Entry 8KDS (electron microscopy, 3.05 A resolution); this record covers chains E and D of the 9 polymer chains in the assembly.

# Chain E
Protein: PW5-535 heavy chain
Organism: Homo sapiens
Chain sequence (450 residues; each row starts with the number of its first residue):
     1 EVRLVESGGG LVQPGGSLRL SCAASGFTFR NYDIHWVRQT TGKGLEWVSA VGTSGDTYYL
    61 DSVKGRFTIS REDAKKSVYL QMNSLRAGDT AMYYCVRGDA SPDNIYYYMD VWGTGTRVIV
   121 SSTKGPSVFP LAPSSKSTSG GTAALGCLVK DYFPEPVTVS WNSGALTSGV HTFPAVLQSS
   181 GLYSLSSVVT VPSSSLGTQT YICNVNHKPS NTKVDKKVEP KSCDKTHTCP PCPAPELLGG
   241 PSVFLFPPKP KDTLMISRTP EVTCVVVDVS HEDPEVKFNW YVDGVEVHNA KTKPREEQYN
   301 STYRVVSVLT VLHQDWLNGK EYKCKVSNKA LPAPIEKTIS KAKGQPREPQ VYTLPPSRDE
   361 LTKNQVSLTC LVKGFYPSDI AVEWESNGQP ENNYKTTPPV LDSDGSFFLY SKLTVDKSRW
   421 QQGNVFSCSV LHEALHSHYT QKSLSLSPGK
Disordered / not traced: 1, 219-450
Disulfide bonds: Cys22-Cys95, Cys147-Cys203

# Chain D
Protein: PW5-535 light chain
Organism: Homo sapiens
Chain sequence (215 residues; row label = number of the first residue in the row):
     1 DIQVTQSPSP LSASVGDRVT ITCRASQTIG KYLNWYHQIP GKAPKLLISA ASTLHSGVPS
    61 RFSGRGSGTD FTLTISSLQP EDFGTYYCQQ SYSSPPWTFG QGTKVEIKRT VAAPSVFIFP
   121 PSDEQLKSGT ASVVCLLNNF YPREAKVQWK VDNALQSGNS QESVTEQDSK DSTYSLSSTL
   181 TLSKADYEKH KVYACEVTHQ GLSSPVTKSF NRGEC
Disordered / not traced: 213-215
Disulfide bonds: Cys23-Cys88, Cys135-Cys195

# Interface between chain E and chain D
Pairs across the interface (59; chain E residue first):
  His35(E) - Trp97(D)
  Gln39(E) - Gln38(D)
  Leu45(E) - Trp97(D)
  Leu45(E) - Thr98(D)
  Leu45(E) - Phe99(D)
  Glu46(E) - Trp97(D)
  Glu46(E) - Thr98(D)
  Trp47(E) - Trp97(D)
  Val48(E) - Ser94(D)
  Val48(E) - Pro95(D)
  Val48(E) - Trp97(D)  hydrophobic
  Ile105(E) - Lys31(D)
  Ile105(E) - Tyr32(D)
  Tyr106(E) - Asn34(D)
  Tyr106(E) - Ser49(D)
  Tyr106(E) - Ala50(D)  hydrophobic
  Tyr106(E) - Thr53(D)  hydrogen bond
  Tyr106(E) - Ser91(D)
  Tyr107(E) - Tyr36(D)
  Tyr107(E) - Trp97(D)  hydrophobic
  Tyr108(E) - Tyr36(D)  hydrogen bond (backbone-side chain)
  Tyr108(E) - Leu46(D)
  Met109(E) - Tyr36(D)  hydrogen bond
  Met109(E) - Gln89(D)  hydrogen bond
  Asp110(E) - Leu46(D)
  Asp110(E) - His55(D)  salt bridge
  Trp112(E) - Ala43(D)  hydrophobic
  Trp112(E) - Pro44(D)  hydrogen bond (side chain-backbone)
  Trp112(E) - Lys45(D)
  Gly113(E) - Ala43(D)
  Phe129(E) - Ser122(D)
  Phe129(E) - Gln125(D)
  Pro130(E) - Ser122(D)
  Pro130(E) - Glu124(D)
  Leu131(E) - Glu124(D)
  Pro133(E) - Pro120(D)
  Thr142(E) - Phe117(D)
  Ala144(E) - Phe119(D)
  Leu148(E) - Val134(D)  hydrophobic
  His171(E) - Thr165(D)
  His171(E) - Asp168(D)
  His171(E) - Ser175(D)
  Thr172(E) - Thr165(D)
  Phe173(E) - Leu136(D)  hydrophobic
  Phe173(E) - Asn138(D)
  Phe173(E) - Ser163(D)
  Phe173(E) - Thr165(D)
  Phe173(E) - Ser175(D)
  Phe173(E) - Leu176(D)
  Phe173(E) - Ser177(D)
  Pro174(E) - Ser163(D)  hydrogen bond (backbone-side chain)
  Pro174(E) - Thr165(D)
  Val176(E) - Gln161(D)
  Val176(E) - Glu162(D)
  Gln178(E) - Gln161(D)
  Ser186(E) - Ser177(D)
  Ser186(E) - Thr179(D)  hydrogen bond
  Val188(E) - Leu136(D)  hydrophobic
  Val188(E) - Asn138(D)
Other interface residues (no listed pair), chain E (37 interface residues in all): Val37, Tyr94, Lys136, Ala143, Leu145, Gly169, Leu177, Ser179
Other interface residues (no listed pair), chain D (43 interface residues in all): Gly100, Val164, Lys170, Thr181, Asn211

# In short
Chain E and chain D form an interface of 37 and 43 residues respectively; the contacts include 7 hydrogen
bonds and 1 salt bridge. Polar contacts include Asp110(E)-His55(D), Tyr106(E)-Thr53(D) and Tyr108(E)-Tyr36(D).
Chain E is PW5-535 heavy chain and chain D is PW5-535 light chain, both from Homo sapiens; the structure,
Trimer state of SARS-CoV Spike protein complexed with antibody PW5-535, was determined by electron microscopy,
deposited together with 8KDR, 8KEK and 8KER.
